Entry 7S0Q (electron microscopy, 3.70 A resolution); this record covers chains A and D of the 3 polymer chains in the assembly.

== Chain A ==
Protein: Insulin-like growth factor 1 receptor
Organism: Homo sapiens
Notes: EC 2.7.10.1
Reference sequence: P08069 (IGF1R_HUMAN); residues 1-905 here correspond to UniProt positions 31-935 (UniProt number = residue number + 30)
Amino-acid sequence (952 residues; each row starts with the number of its first residue):
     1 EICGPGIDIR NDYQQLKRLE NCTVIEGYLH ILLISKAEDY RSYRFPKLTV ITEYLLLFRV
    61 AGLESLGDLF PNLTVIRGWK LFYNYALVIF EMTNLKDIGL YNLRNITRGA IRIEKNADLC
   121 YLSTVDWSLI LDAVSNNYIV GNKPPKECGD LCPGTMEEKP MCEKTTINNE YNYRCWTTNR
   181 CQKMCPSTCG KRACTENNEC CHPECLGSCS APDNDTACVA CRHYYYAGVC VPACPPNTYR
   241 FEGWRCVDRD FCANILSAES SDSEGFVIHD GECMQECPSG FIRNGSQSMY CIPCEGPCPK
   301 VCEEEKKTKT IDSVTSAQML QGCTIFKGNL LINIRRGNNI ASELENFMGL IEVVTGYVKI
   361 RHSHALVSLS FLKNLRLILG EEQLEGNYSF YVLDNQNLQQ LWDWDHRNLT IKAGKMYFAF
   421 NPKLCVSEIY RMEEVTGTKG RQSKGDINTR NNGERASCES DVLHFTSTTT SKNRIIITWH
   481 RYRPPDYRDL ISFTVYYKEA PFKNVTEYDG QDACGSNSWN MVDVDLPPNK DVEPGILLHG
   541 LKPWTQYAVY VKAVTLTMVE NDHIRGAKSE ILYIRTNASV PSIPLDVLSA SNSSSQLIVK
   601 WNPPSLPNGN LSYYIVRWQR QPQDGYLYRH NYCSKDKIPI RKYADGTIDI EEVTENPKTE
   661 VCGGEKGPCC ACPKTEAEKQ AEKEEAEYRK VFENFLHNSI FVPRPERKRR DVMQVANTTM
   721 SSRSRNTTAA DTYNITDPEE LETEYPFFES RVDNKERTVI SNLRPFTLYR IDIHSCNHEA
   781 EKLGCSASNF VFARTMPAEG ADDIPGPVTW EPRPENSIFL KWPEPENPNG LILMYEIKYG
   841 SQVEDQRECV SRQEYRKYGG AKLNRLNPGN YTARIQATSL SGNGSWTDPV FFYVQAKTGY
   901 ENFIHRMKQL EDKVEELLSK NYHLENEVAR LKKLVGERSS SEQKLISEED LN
Unresolved in the structure: 157-158, 578-952
Sequence notes: expression tag (906-952)
UniProt features mapped onto this chain:
  - glycosylation (N-linked (GlcNAc...) asparagine): Asn21, Asn72, Asn105, Asn214, Asn284, Asn387, Asn408, Asn504, Asn577, Asn592, Asn610, Asn717, Asn726, Asn734, Asn870, Asn883
Disulfides: Cys3-Cys22, Cys120-Cys148, Cys152-Cys175, Cys162-Cys181, Cys185-Cys194, Cys189-Cys200, Cys201-Cys209, Cys205-Cys218, Cys221-Cys230, Cys234-Cys246, Cys252-Cys273, Cys277-Cys291, Cys294-Cys298, Cys302-Cys323, Cys425-Cys458
Glycans and other covalent adducts: N-acetylglucosamine (NAG) linked to Asn21, Asn105, Asn214, Asn387, Asn408, Asn504, Asn577

== Chain D ==
Protein: Insulin-like growth factor I
Organism: Homo sapiens
Reference sequence: P05019 (IGF1_HUMAN); residues 1-70 here correspond to UniProt positions 49-118 (UniProt number = residue number + 48)
Amino-acid sequence (70 residues; numbered 1 to 70; the number before each row is that of its first residue):
     1 GPETLCGAEL VDALQFVCGD RGFYFNKPTG YGSSSRRAPQ TGIVDECCFR SCDLRRLEMY
    61 CAPLKPAKSA
Unresolved in the structure: 1-2, 64-70
Disulfides: Cys6-Cys48, Cys18-Cys61, Cys47-Cys52

== Interface between chain A and chain D ==
Residue-residue contacts (34):
  Pro5(A) with Pro28(D); Gly30(D); Tyr31(D)
  Gly6(A) with Pro28(D)
  Arg10(A) with Phe25(D)
  Asn11(A) with Gly22(D); Phe23(D), hydrogen bond (side chain-backbone)
  Glu26(A) with Tyr31(D)
  Tyr28(A) with Pro28(D)
  Leu32(A) with Phe25(D), hydrophobic
  Leu33(A) with Phe23(D), hydrophobic; Phe25(D), hydrophobic
  Arg59(A) with Gln15(D)
  Phe241(A) with Tyr31(D), hydrophobic
  Ile255(A) with Tyr31(D), hydrophobic
  Leu256(A) with Thr29(D); Gly30(D); Tyr31(D), hydrogen bond (backbone-backbone)
  Glu259(A) with Asn26(D), hydrogen bond; Lys27(D); Pro28(D); Thr29(D), hydrogen bond; Gly30(D); Ser34(D), hydrogen bond; Ser35(D), hydrogen bond (backbone-backbone)
  Ser260(A) with Ser33(D); Ser34(D), hydrogen bond (side chain-backbone); Ser35(D)
  Phe266(A) with Tyr31(D); Gly32(D)
  Gln275(A) with Ser33(D)
  Glu303(A) with Arg36(D), salt bridge
  Glu304(A) with Arg36(D), hydrogen bond (backbone-side chain)
  Glu305(A) with Arg36(D), salt bridge
Interface residues without a listed pair, chain A (24 interface residues in all): Gly4, Asp8, Ser257, Ala258, Lys306
Interface residues without a listed pair, chain D (20 interface residues in all): Val11, Asp12, Tyr24, Ala38, Thr41
Interface features reported in the paper:
  - residue pairs: Pro5(A)-Tyr31(D), Glu26(A)-Tyr31(D), Phe241(A)-Tyr31(D), Ile255(A)-Tyr31(D), Arg36(D)-Glu303(A)
  - interface residues, chain A: Glu303(A), Glu304(A)
  - interface residues, chain D: Tyr31(D), Arg36(D)

== Summary ==
24 residues of chain A face 20 of chain D across their interface; the contacts include 8 hydrogen bonds and 2
salt bridges. Among the polar pairs are Glu303(A)-Arg36(D), Glu305(A)-Arg36(D) and Asn11(A)-Phe23(D). The
authors report contacts between Pro5(A) and Tyr31(D), Glu26(A) and Tyr31(D) and Phe241(A) and Tyr31(D) among
others. From the paper: interface residues Glu303(A), Glu304(A) and Tyr31(D) among others.
Chain A is Insulin-like growth factor 1 receptor and chain D is Insulin-like growth factor I, both from Homo
sapiens; the structure, Head region of a complex of IGF-I with the ectodomain of a hybrid insulin receptor /
..., was determined by electron microscopy together with 7S8V from the same study.
